3BHI - chain A; structure by X-ray diffraction, 2.27 A resolution.

# Chain A
Name: Carbonyl reductase [NADPH] 1
From: Homo sapiens
Notes: EC 1.1.1.184
UniProtKB: P16152 (CBR1_HUMAN); residues 1-276 here correspond to UniProt positions 2-277 (UniProt number = residue number + 1)
Sequence (276 residues; each row starts with the number of its first residue):
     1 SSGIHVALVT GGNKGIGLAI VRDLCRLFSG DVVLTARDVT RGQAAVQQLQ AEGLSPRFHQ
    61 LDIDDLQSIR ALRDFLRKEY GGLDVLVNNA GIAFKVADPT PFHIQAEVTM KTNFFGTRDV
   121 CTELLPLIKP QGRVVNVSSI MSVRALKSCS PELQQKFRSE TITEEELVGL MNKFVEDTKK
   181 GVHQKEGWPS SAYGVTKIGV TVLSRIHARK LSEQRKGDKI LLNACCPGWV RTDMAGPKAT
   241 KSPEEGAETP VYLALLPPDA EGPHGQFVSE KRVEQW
Disordered / not traced: 1
Residues lining bound ligands: NADP (NAP; NADP nicotinamide-adenine-dinucleotide phosphate): Gly11, Gly12, Asn13, Lys14, Gly15, Ile16, Gly17, Arg37, Arg41, Leu61, Asp62, Ile63, Asp64, Asn89, Ala90, Gly91, Ile92, Thr112, Val137, Ser138, Ser139, Tyr193, Lys197, Pro227, Gly228, Trp229, Val230, Thr232, Asp233, Met234, Ala235
Swiss-Prot annotation at these positions:
  - active site: Tyr193 (Proton acceptor)
  - binding site (NADP(+)): Asp62, Ile63, Asn89, Tyr193 to Lys197, Val230 to Thr232
  - binding site (glutathione): Phe94 to Val96, Gln105, Ala192, Tyr193
  - binding site (substrate): Ser139
  - modified residue: Ser1 (N-acetylserine), Ser29 (Phosphoserine), Lys238 (N6-1-carboxyethyl lysine)
From the paper describing this entry:
  - conformationally variable residues (loop rearrangement, side-chain flip): Cys226, Met234 to Lys238, Phe267
  - binding site for chloride ion: Ile140, Gly228
  - mutagenesis - C226A: abolished catalytic activity (citing earlier work)

# Overview
Chain A binds NADP. From UniProt: active-site residue Tyr193, 11 NADP+-binding residues, 6 glutathione-binding
residues and substrate-binding residue Ser139. From the paper: a binding site for chloride ion at Ile140 and
Gly228; C226A abolishes catalytic activity.
Chain A is Carbonyl reductase [NADPH] 1 (Homo sapiens); the structure, Crystal structure of human Carbonyl
Reductase 1 in complex with NADP, was determined by X-ray diffraction (same publication as 3BHJ and 3BHM).
